7DOK - chains A and B of the 6 polymer chains in the assembly; structure by electron microscopy, 2.73 A resolution.

# Chain A
Name: RNA-directed RNA polymerase
From: Severe acute respiratory syndrome coronavirus 2
Notes: EC 2.7.7.48
Reference sequence: P0DTD1 (R1AB_SARS2); residues 1-932 here correspond to UniProt positions 4393-5324 (UniProt number = residue number + 4392)
Chain sequence (943 residues; row label = number of the first residue in the row; numbering starts at 0):
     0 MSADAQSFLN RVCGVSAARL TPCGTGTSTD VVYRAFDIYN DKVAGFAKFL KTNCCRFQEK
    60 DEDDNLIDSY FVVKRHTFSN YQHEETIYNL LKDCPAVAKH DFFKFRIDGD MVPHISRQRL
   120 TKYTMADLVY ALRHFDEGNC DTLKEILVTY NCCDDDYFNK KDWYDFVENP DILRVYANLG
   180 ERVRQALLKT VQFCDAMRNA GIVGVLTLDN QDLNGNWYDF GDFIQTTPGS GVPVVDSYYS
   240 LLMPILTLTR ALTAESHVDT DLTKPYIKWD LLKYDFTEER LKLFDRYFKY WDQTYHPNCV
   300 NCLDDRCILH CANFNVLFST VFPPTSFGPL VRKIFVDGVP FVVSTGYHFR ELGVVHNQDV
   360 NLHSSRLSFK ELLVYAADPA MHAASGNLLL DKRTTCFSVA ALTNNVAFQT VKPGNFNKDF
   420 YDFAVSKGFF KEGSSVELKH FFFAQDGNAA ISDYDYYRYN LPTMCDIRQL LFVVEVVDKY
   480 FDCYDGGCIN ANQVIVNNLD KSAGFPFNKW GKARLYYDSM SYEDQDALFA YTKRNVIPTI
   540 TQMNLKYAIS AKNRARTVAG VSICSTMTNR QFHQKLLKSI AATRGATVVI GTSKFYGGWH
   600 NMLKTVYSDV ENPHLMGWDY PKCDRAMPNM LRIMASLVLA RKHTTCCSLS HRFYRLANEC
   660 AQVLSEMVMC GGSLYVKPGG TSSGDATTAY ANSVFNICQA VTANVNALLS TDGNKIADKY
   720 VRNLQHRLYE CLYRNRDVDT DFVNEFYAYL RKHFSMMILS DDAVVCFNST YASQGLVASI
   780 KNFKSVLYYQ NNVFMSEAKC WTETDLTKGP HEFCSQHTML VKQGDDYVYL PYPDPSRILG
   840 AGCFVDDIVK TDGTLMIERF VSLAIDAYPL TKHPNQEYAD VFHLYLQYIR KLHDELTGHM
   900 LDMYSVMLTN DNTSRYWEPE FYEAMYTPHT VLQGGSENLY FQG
Unresolved in the structure: 0-4, 930-942
Construct notes: initiating methionine (0); expression tag (933-942)
Ion coordination: Mg2+ site 1: Asn209, Asp218 (together with pyrophosphate); Mg2+ site 2: Asp218 (together with pyrophosphate); Zn2+ site 1: His295, Cys301, Cys306, Cys310; Zn2+ site 2: Cys487, Cys645, Cys646
Ligand contacts:
  - Penciclovir phosphate (HCU; [(2R)-4-(2-azanyl-6-oxidanylidene-3H-purin-9-yl)-2-(hydroxymethyl)butyl] dihydrogen phosphate): Lys545, Asp623, Ser682, Thr687, Asn691, Ser759, Asp760
  - pyrophosphate: Lys50, Asn52, Lys73, Arg116, Asn209, Tyr217, Asp218
  - pyrophosphate (POP): Lys551, Asp618, Tyr619, Pro620, Lys621, Lys798
Swiss-Prot annotation at these positions:
  - region: Lys545 to Arg555 (Interaction with RMP Remdesivir), Thr582 to Pro620 (RdRp Palm N-ter)
  - active site: Ser759, Asp760, Asp761
  - binding site (Mn(2+)): Asn209, Asp218
  - binding site (Zn(2+)): His295, Cys301, Cys306, Cys310, Cys487, His642, Cys645, Cys646
  - site: Gln932 (Cleavage)

# Chain B
Name: Non-structural protein 8
From: Severe acute respiratory syndrome coronavirus 2
Reference sequence: P0DTD1 (R1AB_SARS2); residues 1-198 here correspond to UniProt positions 3943-4140 (UniProt number = residue number + 3942)
Chain sequence (199 residues; numbered 0 to 198; the number before each row is that of its first residue; numbering starts at 0):
     0 MAIASEFSSL PSYAAFATAQ EAYEQAVANG DSEVVLKKLK KSLNVAKSEF DRDAAMQRKL
    60 EKMADQAMTQ MYKQARSEDK RAKVTSAMQT MLFTMLRKLD NDALNNIINN ARDGCVPLNI
   120 IPLTTAAKLM VVIPDYNTYK NTCDGTTFTY ASALWEIQQV VDADSKIVQL SEISMDNSPN
   180 LAWPLIVTAL RANSAVKLQ
Unresolved in the structure: 0-36, 192-198
Construct notes: initiating methionine (0)
Swiss-Prot annotation at these positions:
  - site: Gln198 (Cleavage)

# Chain A / chain B interface
Pairs across the interface (99):
  Leu270(A) with Ile119(B)
  Leu271(A) with Ile106(B); Asn109(B); Ala110(B); Val115(B), hydrophobic; Pro116(B); Ile119(B), hydrophobic
  Tyr273(A) with Arg111(B), hydrogen bond; Cys114(B); Pro116(B), hydrophobic
  Asp274(A) with Arg111(B), salt bridge
  Pro323(A) with Asn118(B)
  Thr324(A) with Pro116(B); Asn118(B); Ile119(B)
  Ser325(A) with Pro116(B)
  Phe326(A) with Asn118(B), hydrogen bond (backbone-side chain)
  Pro328(A) with Pro116(B); Leu117(B), hydrogen bond (backbone-backbone)
  Leu329(A) with Cys114(B), hydrophobic; Val115(B)
  Val330(A) with Gly113(B); Cys114(B); Val115(B), hydrogen bond (backbone-backbone); Leu117(B), hydrophobic
  Arg331(A) with Asp112(B), hydrogen bond (side chain-backbone); Gly113(B); Cys114(B)
  Lys332(A) with Leu103(B); Asn104(B); Ile107(B)
  Val338(A) with Leu95(B), hydrophobic
  Phe340(A) with Phe92(B), hydrophobic; Leu95(B), hydrophobic
  Val341(A) with Leu103(B), hydrophobic
  Phe368(A) with Arg80(B); Thr84(B)
  Leu371(A) with Thr84(B); Leu91(B), hydrophobic
  Tyr374(A) with Leu91(B), hydrophobic
  Ala375(A) with Met87(B), hydrophobic
  Pro378(A) with Leu117(B)
  Ala379(A) with Leu117(B), hydrophobic
  Met380(A) with Leu91(B), hydrophobic; Met94(B); Leu95(B); Leu98(B), hydrophobic
  His381(A) with Met90(B); Met94(B)
  Ala382(A) with Leu117(B), hydrophobic; Pro121(B)
  Ala383(A) with Leu98(B); Ile120(B), hydrophobic
  Ser384(A) with Met94(B)
  Asn386(A) with Lys127(B); Met129(B)
  Leu387(A) with Pro121(B); Leu122(B), hydrophobic; Ala125(B); Lys127(B), hydrogen bond (backbone-backbone); Leu128(B); Met129(B), hydrogen bond (backbone-backbone); Tyr149(B), hydrophobic; Trp154(B), hydrophobic
  Leu388(A) with Met129(B)
  Leu389(A) with Leu128(B); Met129(B), hydrogen bond (backbone-backbone); Val130(B); Val131(B), hydrogen bond (backbone-backbone); Tyr149(B), hydrophobic
  Asp390(A) with Val131(B)
  Lys391(A) with Val131(B), hydrogen bond (backbone-backbone); Pro133(B); Thr137(B); Thr141(B)
  Arg392(A) with Val131(B)
  Phe396(A) with Asn118(B)
  Val398(A) with Asn118(B); Pro121(B)
  Ala400(A) with Met129(B), hydrophobic
  Thr402(A) with Met129(B)
  Asn403(A) with Lys127(B), hydrogen bond; Met129(B)
  Val405(A) with Met129(B), hydrophobic; Ile185(B), hydrophobic
  Phe407(A) with Pro183(B), hydrophobic; Ile185(B), hydrophobic
  Asn447(A) with Pro183(B)
  Trp509(A) with Ala86(B); Met87(B), hydrophobic; Met90(B), hydrophobic
  Leu514(A) with Lys79(B); Val83(B), hydrophobic
  Tyr515(A) with Val83(B), hydrophobic
  Asp517(A) with Ser76(B), hydrogen bond (backbone-side chain)
  Ser518(A) with Arg80(B), hydrogen bond (backbone-side chain)
  Asp523(A) with Arg80(B), salt bridge
  Met666(A) with Leu117(B), hydrophobic; Asn118(B)
Other interface residues (no listed pair), chain A (59 interface residues in all): Lys272, Asp336, Pro339, Leu372, Gly385, Ala399, Asn404, Pro505, Phe506, Val675
Other interface residues (no listed pair), chain B (49 interface residues in all): Gln88, Lys97, Thr123, Ala162, Trp182

# Overview
Chain A and chain B form an interface of 59 and 49 residues respectively, with 13 hydrogen bonds and 2 salt
bridges. Polar pairs include Asp274(A)-Arg111(B), Asp523(A)-Arg80(B) and Tyr273(A)-Arg111(B). Ligands of chain
A: Penciclovir phosphate and pyrophosphate.
Chain A is RNA-directed RNA polymerase and chain B is Non-structural protein 8, both from Severe acute
respiratory syndrome coronavirus 2; the structure, Structure of COVID-19 RNA-dependent RNA polymerase
(extended conformation) bound to penciclovir, was determined by electron microscopy.
